6UUA - chains DDD and EEE of the 8 polymer chains in the assembly; structure by X-ray diffraction, 4.00 A resolution (low resolution: residue-level contacts below are approximate; hydrogen-bond / salt-bridge calls are withheld).

Chain DDD:
Protein: DNA-directed RNA polymerase subunit beta'
Source organism: Escherichia coli
Notes: EC 2.7.7.6
UniProtKB: P0A8T7 (RPOC_ECOLI); residue numbers follow UniProt; this construct covers 1-1407
Amino-acid sequence (1407 residues; numbered 1 to 1407; the number before each row is that of its first residue):
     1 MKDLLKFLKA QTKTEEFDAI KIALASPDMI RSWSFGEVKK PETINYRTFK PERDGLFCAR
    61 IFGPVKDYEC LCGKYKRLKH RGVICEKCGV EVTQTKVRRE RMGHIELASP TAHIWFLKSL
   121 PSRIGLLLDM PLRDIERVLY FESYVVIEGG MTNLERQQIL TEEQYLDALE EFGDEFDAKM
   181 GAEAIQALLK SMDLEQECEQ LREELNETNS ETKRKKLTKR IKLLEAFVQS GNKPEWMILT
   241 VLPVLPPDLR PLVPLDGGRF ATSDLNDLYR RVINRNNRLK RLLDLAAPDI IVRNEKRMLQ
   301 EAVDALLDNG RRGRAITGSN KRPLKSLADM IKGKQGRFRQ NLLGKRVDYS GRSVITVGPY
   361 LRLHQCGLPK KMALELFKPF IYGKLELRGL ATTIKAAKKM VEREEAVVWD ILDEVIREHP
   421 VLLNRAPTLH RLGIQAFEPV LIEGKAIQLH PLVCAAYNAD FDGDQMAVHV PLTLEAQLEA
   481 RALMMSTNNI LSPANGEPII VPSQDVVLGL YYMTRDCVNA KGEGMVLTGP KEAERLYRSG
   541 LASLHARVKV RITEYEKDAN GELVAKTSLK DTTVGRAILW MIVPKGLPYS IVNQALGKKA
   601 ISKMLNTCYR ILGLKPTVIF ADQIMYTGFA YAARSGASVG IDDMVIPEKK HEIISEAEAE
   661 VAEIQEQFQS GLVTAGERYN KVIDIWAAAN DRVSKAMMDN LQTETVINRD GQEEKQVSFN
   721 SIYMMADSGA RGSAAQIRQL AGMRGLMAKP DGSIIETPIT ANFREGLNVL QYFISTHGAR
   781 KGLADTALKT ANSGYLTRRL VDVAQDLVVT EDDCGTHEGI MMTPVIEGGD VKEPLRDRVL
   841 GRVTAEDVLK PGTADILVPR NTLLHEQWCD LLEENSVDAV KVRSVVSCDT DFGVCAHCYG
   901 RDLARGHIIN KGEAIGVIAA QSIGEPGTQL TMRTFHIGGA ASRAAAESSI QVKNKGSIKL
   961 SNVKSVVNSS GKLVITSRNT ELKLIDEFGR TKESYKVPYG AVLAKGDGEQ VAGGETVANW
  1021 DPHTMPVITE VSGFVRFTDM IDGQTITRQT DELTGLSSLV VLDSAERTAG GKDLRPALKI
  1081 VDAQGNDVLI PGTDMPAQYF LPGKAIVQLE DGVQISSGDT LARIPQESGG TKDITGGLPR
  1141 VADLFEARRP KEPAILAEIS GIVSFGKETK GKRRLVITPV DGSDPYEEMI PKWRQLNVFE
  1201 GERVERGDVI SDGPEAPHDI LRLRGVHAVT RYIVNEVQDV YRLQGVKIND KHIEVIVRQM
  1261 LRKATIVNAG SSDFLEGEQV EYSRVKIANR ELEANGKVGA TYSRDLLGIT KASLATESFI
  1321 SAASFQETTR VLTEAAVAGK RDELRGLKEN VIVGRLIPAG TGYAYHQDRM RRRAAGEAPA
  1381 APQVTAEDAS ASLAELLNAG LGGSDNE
Disordered / not traced: 1-14, 1377-1407
UniProt features mapped onto this chain:
  - binding site (Zn(2+)): C70, C72, C85, C88, C814, C888, C895, C898
  - binding site (Mg(2+)): D460, D462, D464
  - modified residue: K983 (N6-acetyllysine)
  - mutagenesis: Q504 (Q504P: Resistant to antibiotics salinamide A and B), N690 (N690D: Resistant to antibiotics salinamide A and B), M697 (M697V: Resistant to antibiotics salinamide A and B), A735 (A735T: Resistant to antibiotics salinamide A and B), R738 (R738C/H/P/S: Resistant to antibiotics salinamide A and B), A748 (A748E: Resistant to antibiotics salinamide A and B), P758 (P758S/T: Resistant to antibiotics salinamide A and B), F763 (F763C: Resistant to antibiotics salinamide A and B), S775 (S775A: Resistant to antibiotics salinamide A and B), A779 (A779T/V: Resistant to antibiotics salinamide A and B), R780 (R780C: Resistant to antibiotics salinamide A and B), G782 (G782A/C: Resistant to antibiotics salinamide A and B), 1 further mutagenesis entry in UniProt
Bound ions: Zn2+ site 1: C72, C85, C88; Mg2+ site 1: D460, D462, D464; Mg2+ site 2: D460, D462 (together with CTP); Zn2+ site 2: C814, C895
Ligand contacts: CTP (cytidine-5'-triphosphate): R425, A426, P427, N458, D460, D462, M932, H936, I937

Chain EEE:
Protein: DNA-directed RNA polymerase subunit omega
Source organism: Escherichia coli
Notes: EC 2.7.7.6
UniProtKB: P0A800 (RPOZ_ECOLI); residues 2-91 here = UniProt positions 2-91
Amino-acid sequence (90 residues; each row starts with the number of its first residue):
     2 ARVTVQDAVE KIGNRFDLVL VAARRARQMQ VGGKDPLVPE ENDKTTVIAL REIEEGLINN
    62 QILDVRERQE QQEQEAAELQ AVTAIAEGRR
Disordered / not traced: 81-91

Interface between chain DDD and chain EEE:
Residue-residue contacts (41; chain DDD residue first):
  H364(DDD) with V4(EEE)
  E414(DDD) with N43(EEE); K45(EEE)
  V415(DDD) with K45(EEE)
  E418(DDD) with R3(EEE); N43(EEE); D44(EEE); V48(EEE)
  E438(DDD) with R3(EEE)
  L474(DDD) with R28(EEE); T46(EEE)
  E475(DDD) with V20(EEE); A24(EEE); R28(EEE)
  Q477(DDD) with T47(EEE)
  L478(DDD) with V20(EEE); A23(EEE); A24(EEE); T47(EEE)
  R481(DDD) with A2(EEE); R3(EEE); V6(EEE); L51(EEE)
  A482(DDD) with V20(EEE)
  L483(DDD) with R16(EEE); F17(EEE)
  T487(DDD) with V4(EEE)
  N488(DDD) with V6(EEE)
  L614(DDD) with Q7(EEE)
  K615(DDD) with T5(EEE); D8(EEE)
  R905(DDD) with R16(EEE)
  N910(DDD) with N15(EEE); R16(EEE)
  K911(DDD) with N15(EEE)
  E913(DDD) with F17(EEE)
  G1360(DDD) with F17(EEE)
  T1361(DDD) with F17(EEE); L21(EEE)
  A1364(DDD) with D18(EEE); L21(EEE)
Interface residues without a listed pair, chain DDD (28 interface residues in all): R362, R417, E479, M485, G912
Interface residues without a listed pair, chain EEE (26 interface residues in all): V10, G14, Q31

Overview:
The interface between chain DDD and chain EEE involves 28 residues on one side and 26 on the other. Bound to
chain DDD: CTP. From UniProt: 8 Zn2+-binding residues, 3 Mg2+-binding residues and 13 mutagenesis sites on
chain DDD.
Here chain DDD is DNA-directed RNA polymerase subunit beta' and chain EEE is DNA-directed RNA polymerase
subunit omega, both from Escherichia coli. Entry 6UUA (E. coli sigma-S transcription initiation complex with a
mismatching CTP ("Fresh" crystal soaked with CTP for ...) was determined by X-ray diffraction, deposited
together with 6UTV, 6UTW, 6UTX, 6UTY, 6UTZ, 6UU0 and 11 further entries.
